Entry 4DF8 (X-ray diffraction, 2.00 A resolution); this record covers chains A and C of the 3 polymer chains in the assembly.

[Chain A]
Name: DNA polymerase I, thermostable
From: Thermus aquaticus
Notes: EC 2.7.7.7; fragment: Klenow Fragment
Reference sequence: P19821 (DPO1_THEAQ); numbering as in UniProt (aligned over 293-832)
Chain sequence (540 residues; numbered 293 to 832; the number before each row is that of its first residue):
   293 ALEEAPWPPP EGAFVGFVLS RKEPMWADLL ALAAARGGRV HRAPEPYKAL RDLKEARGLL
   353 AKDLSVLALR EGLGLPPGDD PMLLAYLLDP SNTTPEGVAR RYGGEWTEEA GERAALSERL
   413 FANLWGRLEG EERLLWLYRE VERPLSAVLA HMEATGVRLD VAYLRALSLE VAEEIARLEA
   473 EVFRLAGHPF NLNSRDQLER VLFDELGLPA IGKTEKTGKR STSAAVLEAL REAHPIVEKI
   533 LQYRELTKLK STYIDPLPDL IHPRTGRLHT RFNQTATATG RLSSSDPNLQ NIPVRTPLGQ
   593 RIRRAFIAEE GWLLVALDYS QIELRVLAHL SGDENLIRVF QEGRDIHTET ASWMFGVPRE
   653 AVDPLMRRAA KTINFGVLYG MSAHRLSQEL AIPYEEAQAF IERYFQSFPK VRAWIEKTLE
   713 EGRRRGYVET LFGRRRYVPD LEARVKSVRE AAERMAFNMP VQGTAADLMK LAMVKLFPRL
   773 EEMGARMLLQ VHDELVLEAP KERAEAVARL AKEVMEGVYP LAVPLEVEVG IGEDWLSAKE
Disordered / not traced: 293
Metal / ion sites: Mg2+ site 1: Asp-610, Asp-785 (together with 0L4); Mg2+ site 2: Asp-610, Tyr-611, Asp-785 (together with 0L4)
Ligand contacts: 0L4 (5-(5-aminopent-1-yn-1-yl)-7-{2-deoxy-5-O-[(S)-hydroxy{[(S)-hydroxy(phosphonooxy)phosphoryl]oxy}phosphoryl]-beta-D-erythro-pentofuranosyl}-7H-pyrrolo[2,3-d]pyrimidin-4-amine): Arg-573, Asp-610, Tyr-611, Ser-612, Gln-613, Ile-614, Glu-615, His-639, Arg-659, Arg-660, Lys-663, Thr-664, Phe-667, Tyr-671, Asp-785

[Chain C]
Molecule: 16-nt DNA strand
Notes: fragment: DNA Template
Sequence (16 nucleotides; each row starts with the number of its first residue):
   201 AAATGGCGCC GTGGTC

[How chain A and chain C interact]
Pairs across the interface - 55 pairs, chain A then chain C:
  Asn-483(A) / DT212(C)  hydrogen bond to the phosphate
  Asn-485(A) / DG211(C)  phosphate contact
  Asn-485(A) / DT212(C)  hydrogen bond to the phosphate
  Ser-486(A) / DT212(C)  hydrogen bond to the phosphate
  Ser-486(A) / DG213(C)  hydrogen bond to the phosphate
  Asp-488(A) / DG213(C)  sugar contact
  Gln-489(A) / DG213(C)  phosphate contact
  Ile-503(A) / DA201(C)  base contact
  Gly-504(A) / DA201(C)  sugar contact
  Lys-505(A) / DA201(C)  sugar contact
  Ser-513(A) / DA201(C)  sugar contact
  Ser-515(A) / DA201(C)  hydrogen bond to the phosphate
  Ala-517(A) / DA201(C)  base contact
  Ala-517(A) / DA202(C)  base contact
  Val-518(A) / DA201(C)  base contact
  Ser-543(A) / DC210(C)  sugar contact
  Thr-544(A) / DC210(C)  hydrogen bond to the sugar
  Ala-568(A) / DG208(C)  phosphate contact
  Thr-569(A) / DC207(C)  phosphate contact
  Ala-570(A) / DG206(C)  phosphate contact
  Ala-570(A) / DC207(C)  hydrogen bond to the phosphate
  Thr-571(A) / DG206(C)  sugar contact
  Arg-573(A) / DG205(C)  base contact
  Arg-573(A) / DG206(C)  hydrogen bond to the base
  Ser-575(A) / DC207(C)  phosphate contact
  Ser-575(A) / DG208(C)  hydrogen bond to the phosphate
  Ser-576(A) / DG208(C)  sugar contact
  Ser-577(A) / DG208(C)  phosphate contact
  Ser-577(A) / DC209(C)  phosphate contact
  Asp-578(A) / DC209(C)  hydrogen bond to the phosphate
  Asn-580(A) / DG208(C)  hydrogen bond to the sugar
  Asn-580(A) / DC209(C)  phosphate contact
  Phe-667(A) / DT204(C)  base contact
  Gly-668(A) / DT204(C)  sugar contact
  Tyr-671(A) / DT204(C)  sugar contact
  Gly-672(A) / DA203(C)  sugar contact
  Gly-672(A) / DT204(C)  sugar contact
  Met-673(A) / DA203(C)  base contact
  Met-673(A) / DT204(C)  hydrogen bond to the sugar
  Ser-674(A) / DA203(C)  base contact
  Ser-674(A) / DT204(C)  hydrogen bond to the phosphate
  Arg-677(A) / DA202(C)  base contact
  Arg-677(A) / DT204(C)  salt bridge to the phosphate
  Gln-680(A) / DA201(C)  base contact
  Gln-680(A) / DA202(C)  base contact
  Glu-681(A) / DA202(C)  hydrogen bond to the base
  Arg-728(A) / DG206(C)  salt bridge to the phosphate
  Arg-746(A) / DA203(C)  sugar contact
  Arg-746(A) / DT204(C)  hydrogen bond to the phosphate
  Arg-746(A) / DG205(C)  salt bridge to the phosphate
  Met-747(A) / DG205(C)  phosphate contact
  Met-747(A) / DG206(C)  phosphate contact
  Asn-750(A) / DG205(C)  sugar contact
  Gln-754(A) / DG205(C)  base contact
  Gln-754(A) / DG206(C)  hydrogen bond to the sugar
Also at the interface, not in a pair above, chain A (50 interface residues in all): Glu-507, Ala-521, Lys-540, Pro-548, Asn-565, Pro-579, Asn-583, Thr-664, His-676, Glu-742, Ala-743, His-784

[Overview]
50 residues of chain A and 13 residues of chain C are in contact; the contacts include 16 hydrogen bonds and 3
salt bridges. Among the polar pairs are Arg-573(A)/DG206(C), Glu-681(A)/DA202(C) and Thr-544(A)/DC210(C).
Ligands of chain A: compound 0L4.
Here chain A is DNA polymerase I, thermostable (Thermus aquaticus) and chain C is a 16-nt DNA strand. Entry
4DF8 (Crystal structure of the large fragment of DNA Polymerase I from Thermus aquaticus in a closed ...) was
determined by X-ray diffraction together with 4DF4, 4DFJ, 4DFK, 4DFM and 4DFP from the same study.
